Entry 7PD7 (X-ray diffraction, 1.96 A resolution); this record covers chain A.

[Chain A]
Protein: Methyltransferase
From: Chondromyces crocatus
UniProtKB: A0A0K1EC20 (A0A0K1EC20_CHOCO); numbering as in UniProt (aligned over 2-249)
Amino-acid sequence (255 residues; row label = number of the first residue in the row; numbers below 1 keep their minus sign (Gly-5 is residue -5)):
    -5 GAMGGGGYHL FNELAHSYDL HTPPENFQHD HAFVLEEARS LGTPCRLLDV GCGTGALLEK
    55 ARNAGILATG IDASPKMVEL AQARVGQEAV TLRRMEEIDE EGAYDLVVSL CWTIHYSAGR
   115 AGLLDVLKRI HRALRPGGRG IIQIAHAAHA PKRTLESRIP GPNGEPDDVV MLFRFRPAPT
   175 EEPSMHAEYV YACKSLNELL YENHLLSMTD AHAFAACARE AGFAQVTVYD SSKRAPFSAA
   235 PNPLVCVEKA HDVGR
Not modelled in the structure: -5 to -2, 246-249
Differences from the reference sequence: expression tag (-5 to 1)
Ligand contacts: S-adenosylhomocysteine (SAH): Gly-1, Gly0, Phe5, Tyr12, Phe21, Asp43, Gly45, Cys46, Gly47, Asp66, Ala67, Ser68, Met71, Arg87, Arg88, Met89, Glu90, Leu104, Cys105, Thr107, Tyr110

[Overview]
Bound to chain A: S-adenosylhomocysteine.
Chain A is Methyltransferase (Chondromyces crocatus); the structure, Crocagin methyl transferase CgnL, was
determined by X-ray diffraction together with 8A2N and 6ZSU from the same study.
